PDB entry 1XVG | X-ray diffraction, 1.96 A resolution | chains C and D of the 6 polymer chains in the assembly

Chain C (and D):
Protein: Methane monooxygenase component A beta chain
From: Methylococcus capsulatus
Notes: EC 1.14.13.25; fragment: beta subunit; chain D of this document is another copy of the same molecule, construct and numbering; everything in this record applies to it too
Reference sequence: P18798 (MEMB_METCA); residue numbers follow UniProt; this construct covers 1-389
Chain sequence (389 residues; each row starts with the number of its first residue):
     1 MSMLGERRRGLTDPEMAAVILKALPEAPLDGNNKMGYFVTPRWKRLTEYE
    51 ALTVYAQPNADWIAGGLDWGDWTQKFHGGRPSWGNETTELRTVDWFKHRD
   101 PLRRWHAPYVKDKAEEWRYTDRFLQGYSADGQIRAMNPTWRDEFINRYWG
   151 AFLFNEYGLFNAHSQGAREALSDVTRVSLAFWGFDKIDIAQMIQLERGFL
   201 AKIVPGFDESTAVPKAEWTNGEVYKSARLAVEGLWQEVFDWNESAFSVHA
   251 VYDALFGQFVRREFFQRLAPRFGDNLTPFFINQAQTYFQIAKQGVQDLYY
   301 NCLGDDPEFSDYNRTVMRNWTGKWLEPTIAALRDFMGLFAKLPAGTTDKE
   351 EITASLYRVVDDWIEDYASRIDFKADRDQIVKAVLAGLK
Unresolved in the structure: 1

Chain C / chain D interface:
Pairs across the interface (61; chain C residue first):
  Met3(C) - Pro25(D)
  Met3(C) - Glu26(D)
  Met3(C) - Ala27(D)
  Met3(C) - Pro28(D)
  Leu4(C) - Leu21(D)  hydrophobic
  Leu4(C) - Leu24(D)  hydrophobic
  Leu11(C) - Thr12(D)
  Thr12(C) - Leu11(D)
  Pro14(C) - Pro14(D)
  Pro14(C) - Ala17(D)  hydrophobic
  Pro14(C) - Ala18(D)
  Pro14(C) - Leu21(D)
  Ala18(C) - Pro14(D)
  Leu24(C) - Leu4(D)  hydrophobic
  Pro25(C) - Met3(D)
  Ala27(C) - Met3(D)
  Pro28(C) - Met3(D)
  Lys111(C) - Arg118(D)
  Asp112(C) - Arg118(D)  salt bridge
  Asp112(C) - Arg122(D)  salt bridge
  Glu115(C) - Glu115(D)
  Glu115(C) - Arg118(D)  salt bridge
  Glu115(C) - Arg122(D)  salt bridge
  Glu116(C) - Tyr119(D)
  Glu116(C) - Arg122(D)  salt bridge
  Arg118(C) - Lys111(D)
  Arg118(C) - Asp112(D)  salt bridge
  Arg118(C) - Glu115(D)  salt bridge
  Tyr119(C) - Glu116(D)
  Tyr119(C) - Tyr119(D)  hydrophobic
  Tyr119(C) - Phe279(D)
  Tyr119(C) - Gln283(D)  hydrogen bond
  Arg122(C) - Asp112(D)  salt bridge
  Arg122(C) - Glu115(D)  salt bridge
  Arg122(C) - Glu116(D)  salt bridge
  Phe123(C) - Asn282(D)
  Ala129(C) - Gln289(D)
  Asp130(C) - Gln258(D)  hydrogen bond
  Asp130(C) - Arg262(D)  hydrogen bond (backbone-side chain)
  Asp130(C) - Gln285(D)
  Asp130(C) - Gln289(D)  hydrogen bond
  Gln132(C) - Gln266(D)  hydrogen bond
  Arg134(C) - Arg262(D)
  Arg134(C) - Arg358(D)
  Arg134(C) - Asp362(D)  salt bridge
  Gln258(C) - Asp130(D)  hydrogen bond
  Arg262(C) - Asp130(D)  salt bridge
  Arg262(C) - Arg134(D)
  Gln266(C) - Gln132(D)  hydrogen bond
  Gln266(C) - Asn275(D)
  Pro270(C) - Pro270(D)  hydrophobic
  Asn275(C) - Pro270(D)
  Pro278(C) - Asn275(D)
  Phe279(C) - Tyr119(D)
  Asn282(C) - Phe123(D)
  Gln283(C) - Tyr119(D)  hydrogen bond
  Gln285(C) - Asp130(D)
  Gln289(C) - Gly126(D)
  Gln289(C) - Ala129(D)
  Gln289(C) - Asp130(D)  hydrogen bond
  Asp362(C) - Arg134(D)  salt bridge
Other interface residues (no listed pair), chain C (41 interface residues in all): Ala17, Leu21, Glu26, Gly126, Thr286, Lys292, Arg358
Other interface residues (no listed pair), chain D (40 interface residues in all): Pro278, Thr286

Summary:
The interface between chain C and chain D involves 41 residues on one side and 40 on the other, with 9
hydrogen bonds and 13 salt bridges. Polar pairs include Asp112(C)-Arg118(D), Asp112(C)-Arg122(D) and
Glu115(C)-Arg118(D).
Chain C and chain D are both Methane monooxygenase component A beta chain (Methylococcus capsulatus); the
structure, soluble methane monooxygenase hydroxylase: bromoethanol soaked structure, was determined by X-ray
diffraction (same publication as 1XU3, 1XU5, 1XVB, 1XVC, 1XVD, 1XVE and 1XVF).
